Entry 7T21 (electron microscopy, 5.40 A resolution (low resolution: residue-level contacts below are approximate; hydrogen-bond / salt-bridge calls are withheld)); this record covers chains D and E of the 7 polymer chains in the assembly.

[Chain D (and E)]
Protein: Replicative DNA helicase
Source organism: Escherichia coli K-12
Notes: EC 3.6.4.12; chain E of this document is another copy of the same molecule, construct and numbering; everything in this record applies to it too
UniProt: P0ACB0 (DNAB_ECOLI); residues 1-471 here = UniProt positions 1-471
Amino-acid sequence (471 residues; each row starts with the number of its first residue):
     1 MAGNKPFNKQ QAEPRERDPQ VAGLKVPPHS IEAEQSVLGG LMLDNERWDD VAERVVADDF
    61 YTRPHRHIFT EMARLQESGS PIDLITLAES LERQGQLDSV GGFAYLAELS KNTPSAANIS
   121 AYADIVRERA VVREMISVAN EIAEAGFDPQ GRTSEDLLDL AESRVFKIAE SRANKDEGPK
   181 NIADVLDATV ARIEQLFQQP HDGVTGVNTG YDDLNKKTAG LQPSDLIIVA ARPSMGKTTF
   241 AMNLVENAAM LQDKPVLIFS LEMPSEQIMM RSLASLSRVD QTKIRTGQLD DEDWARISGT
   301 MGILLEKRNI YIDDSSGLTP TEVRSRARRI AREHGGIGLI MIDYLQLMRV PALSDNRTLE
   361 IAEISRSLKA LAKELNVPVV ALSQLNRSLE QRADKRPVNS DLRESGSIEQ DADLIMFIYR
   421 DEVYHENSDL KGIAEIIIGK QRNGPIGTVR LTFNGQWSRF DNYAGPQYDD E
Disordered / not traced: 1-23
UniProt features mapped onto this chain:
  - binding site (ATP): Ser-234, Lys-237, Thr-238, Arg-442
  - mutagenesis: Pro-81 (P81H: About 100-fold increased survival following 3000 Gy ionizing radiation), Ala-130 (A130V: In dnaB8, dnaB43, dnaB454; temperature sensitive, no DNA replication at 42 degrees Celsius in vivo, in vitro decreased helicase activity at 30, at 42 degrees Celius almost no helicase, no ...), Met-242 (M242I: In dnaB70; temperature sensitive, no DNA replication at 42 degrees Celsius in vivo, in vitro 25% helicase activity at 30, further decreased helicase at 42 degrees Celius, low ATPase activity ...), Gly-299 (G299D: In dnaB252; temperature sensitive, no DNA replication at 42 degrees Celsius in vivo, in vitro no change in pRNA synthesis, 5'-3' helicase activity or ATPase at either temperature)
Metal / ion sites: Mg2+: Thr-238 (together with ADP)
Residues lining bound ligands:
  - ADP (adenosine-5'-diphosphate), molecule 1: Arg-232, Pro-233, Ser-234, Met-235, Gly-236, Lys-237, Thr-238, Thr-239, Glu-262, Met-263, Arg-271, Asp-280, Gln-281, Thr-282, Arg-420, Phe-453, Gly-455, Gln-456, Ser-458
  - ADP, molecule 2: Lys-440, Gln-441, Arg-442, Asn-443, Gly-444, Pro-445, Ile-446
  - tetrafluoroaluminate (ALF), molecule 1: Pro-233, Ser-234, Lys-237, Thr-238, Glu-262, Met-263, Arg-271, Asp-343, Gln-384
  - tetrafluoroaluminate (ALF), molecule 2: Glu-409, Gln-410, Lys-440, Arg-442

[Chain D / chain E interface]
Pairs across the interface - 111 pairs, chain D then chain E:
  Lys-25(D) with Phe-147(E)
  Val-26(D) with Phe-147(E)
  Pro-27(D) with Phe-147(E)
  Pro-28(D) with Gly-146(E); Phe-147(E)
  Glu-128(D) with Thr-153(E); Ser-154(E)
  Val-132(D) with Gly-146(E)
  Met-135(D) with Ile-142(E); Leu-157(E); Leu-158(E)
  Ile-136(D) with Gly-146(E); Phe-147(E)
  Ala-139(D) with Ala-139(E); Ile-142(E); Ala-143(E)
  Asn-140(D) with Ala-143(E)
  Ile-142(D) with Met-135(E); Ala-139(E)
  Ala-143(D) with Ala-139(E); Asn-140(E)
  Gly-146(D) with Pro-28(E); Val-132(E); Ile-136(E)
  Phe-147(D) with Lys-25(E); Val-26(E); Pro-27(E); Ile-136(E)
  Thr-153(D) with Glu-128(E)
  Ser-154(D) with Glu-128(E); Arg-172(E)
  Leu-157(D) with Met-135(E)
  Leu-158(D) with Met-135(E); Ile-168(E)
  Glu-162(D) with Ala-169(E)
  Val-165(D) with Val-165(E)
  Phe-166(D) with Arg-332(E)
  Ile-168(D) with Leu-158(E)
  Arg-172(D) with Glu-155(E)
  Lys-175(D) with Ser-154(E)
  Asp-176(D) with Arg-326(E)
  Glu-177(D) with Arg-329(E)
  Gly-178(D) with Ile-312(E); Asp-313(E); Arg-326(E)
  Pro-179(D) with Leu-257(E); Tyr-311(E); Ile-312(E); Asp-313(E); Arg-326(E)
  Lys-180(D) with Ile-310(E); Tyr-311(E); Ile-312(E)
  Asn-181(D) with Tyr-311(E)
  Ile-182(D) with Met-269(E); Leu-304(E); Arg-308(E); Ile-310(E)
  Ala-183(D) with Leu-305(E); Arg-308(E)
  Val-185(D) with Met-269(E)
  Leu-186(D) with Met-269(E); Met-301(E); Leu-304(E); Leu-305(E)
  Thr-189(D) with Met-269(E)
  Val-190(D) with Trp-294(E); Met-301(E)
  Arg-192(D) with Glu-266(E)
  Ile-193(D) with Trp-294(E)
  Glu-194(D) with Trp-294(E)
  Leu-196(D) with Arg-285(E)
  Phe-197(D) with Gly-287(E); Leu-289(E)
  His-201(D) with Thr-286(E)
  Thr-205(D) with Arg-285(E)
  Lys-217(D) with Arg-285(E)
  Thr-218(D) with Arg-285(E)
  Ala-219(D) with Thr-286(E)
  Arg-366(D) with Arg-349(E)
  Lys-373(D) with Pro-264(E)
  Val-398(D) with Glu-390(E)
  Asn-399(D) with Arg-387(E)
  Ser-400(D) with Arg-387(E); Glu-390(E)
  Ser-405(D) with Arg-387(E)
  Gly-406(D) with Arg-387(E); Arg-403(E)
  Ser-407(D) with Arg-403(E)
  Glu-409(D) with Arg-232(E); Pro-233(E); Arg-387(E)
  Gln-410(D) with Pro-233(E); Tyr-344(E); Gln-384(E); Arg-403(E)
  Asp-411(D) with Tyr-344(E)
  Gly-439(D) with Ser-234(E)
  Lys-440(D) with Pro-233(E); Ser-234(E)
  Gln-441(D) with Ser-234(E); Arg-285(E)
  Arg-442(D) with Glu-262(E); Met-263(E); Arg-271(E); Gln-281(E)
  Asn-443(D) with Gln-281(E); Arg-285(E)
  Glu-471(D) with Glu-426(E); Asn-427(E); Lys-431(E)
Interface residues without a listed pair, chain D (70 interface residues in all): Val-131, Asn-174, Asp-202, Asp-225, Thr-358, Gly-444, Pro-445
Interface residues without a listed pair, chain E (71 interface residues in all): Glu-162, Ser-265, Gln-267, Met-270, Leu-273, Thr-282, Ile-284, Gln-288, Ile-297, Ser-315, Ile-330, Leu-347

[Summary]
70 residues of chain D face 71 of chain E across their interface. Chain D binds ADP and tetrafluoroaluminate.
UniProt lists 4 ATP-binding residues and 4 mutagenesis sites on chain D.
Chain D and chain E are both Replicative DNA helicase (Escherichia coli K-12); the structure, E. coli DnaB
bound to ssDNA and ADP-AlF4, was determined by electron microscopy.
